Entry 8YPY (X-ray diffraction, 2.74 A resolution); this record covers chains D and F of the 6 polymer chains in the assembly.

Chain D (and F):
Molecule: Isoform 2 of Ribose-phosphate pyrophosphokinase 2
From: Homo sapiens
Notes: EC 2.7.6.1; chain F of this document is another copy of the same molecule, construct and numbering; everything in this record applies to it too
UniProt: P11908 (PRPS2_HUMAN), isoform P11908-2; residues 2-321 here = UniProt positions 2-321
Chain sequence (321 residues; numbered 1 to 321; the number before each row is that of its first residue):
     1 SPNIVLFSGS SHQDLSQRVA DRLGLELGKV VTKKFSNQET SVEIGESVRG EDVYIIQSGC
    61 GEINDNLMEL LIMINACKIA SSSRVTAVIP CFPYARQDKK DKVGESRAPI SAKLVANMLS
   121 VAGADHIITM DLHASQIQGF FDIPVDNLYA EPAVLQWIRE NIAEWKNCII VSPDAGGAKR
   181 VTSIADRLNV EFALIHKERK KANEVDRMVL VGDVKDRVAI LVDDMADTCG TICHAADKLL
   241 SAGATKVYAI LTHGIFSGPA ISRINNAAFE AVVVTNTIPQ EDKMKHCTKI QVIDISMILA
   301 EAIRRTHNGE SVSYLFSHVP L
Disordered / not traced: 198-207, 309-321 (chain F: 309-321)
Construct notes: expression tag (1)
Metal / ion sites: Cd2+ near Asp223 (its only coordinating residue here)
Ligand contacts:
  - AMP-CPP (APC; diphosphomethylphosphonic acid adenosyl ester), molecule 1: Phe35, Asn37, Glu39
  - AMP-CPP (APC), molecule 2: Arg96, Gln97, Asp98, Lys100, His133, Asp174, Gly176, Gly177, Asp227
  - 5-O-phosphono-alpha-D-ribofuranose (HSX): Thr228, Cys229, Gly230, Thr231, Arg263
UniProt features mapped onto this chain:
  - binding site (ATP): Arg96 to Asp101
What the authors report for this chain:
  - mutagenesis - V103DEL/G104DEL/E105DEL/Q156K: increased catalytic activity
  - mutagenesis - V103DEL/G104DEL/E105DEL/Q156K: decreased growth
  - mutagenesis - R96A: abolished catalytic activity (proposed by the authors, not directly observed)
  - mutagenesis - R96A: decreased catalytic activity

Interface between chain D and chain F:
Pairs across the interface (7; chain D residue first):
  Arg49(D) - Arg305(F)  hydrogen bond (side chain-backbone)
  Arg49(D) - Thr306(F)  hydrogen bond (side chain-backbone)
  Arg49(D) - Asn308(F)
  Lys78(D) - Asp142(F)
  Ile79(D) - Pro144(F)
  Ser81(D) - His126(F)
  Ser81(D) - Pro144(F)

Summary:
4 residues of chain D and 6 residues of chain F are in contact, with 2 hydrogen bonds. Among the polar pairs
are Arg49(D)-Arg305(F) and Arg49(D)-Thr306(F). Chain D binds AMP-CPP and 5-O-phosphono-alpha-D-ribofuranose.
From the paper: V103DEL/G104DEL/E105DEL/Q156K of chain D increase catalytic activity;
V103DEL/G104DEL/E105DEL/Q156K of chain D reduce growth.
Both chains are Isoform 2 of Ribose-phosphate pyrophosphokinase 2 (Homo sapiens). Entry 8YPY (Crystal
strcuture of human phosphoribosyl pyrophosphate synthetase2 (PRPS2) in complex with ligands) was determined by
X-ray diffraction (same publication as 8YPZ and 8YQ0).
